PDB entry 6DS2 | X-ray diffraction, 2.10 A resolution | chains B and D of the 4 polymer chains in the assembly

[Chain B (and D)]
Molecule: Protein S100-A9
From: Homo sapiens
Notes: chain D of this document is another copy of the same molecule, construct and numbering; everything in this record applies to it too
UniProtKB: P06702 (S10A9_HUMAN); residues 1-114 here = UniProt positions 1-114
Chain sequence (114 residues; row label = number of the first residue in the row):
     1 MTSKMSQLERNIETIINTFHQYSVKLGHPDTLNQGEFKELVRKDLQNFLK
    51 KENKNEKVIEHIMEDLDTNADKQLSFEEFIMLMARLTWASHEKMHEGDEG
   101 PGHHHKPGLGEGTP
Not modelled in the structure: 1-3, 112-114 (chain D: 1-4, 113-114)
Differences from the reference sequence: conflict S3 (Cys in P06702)
UniProt features mapped onto this chain:
  - binding site (Zn(2+)): H20, D30, H91, H95
  - binding site (Ca(2+)): S23, L26, H28, T31, E36, D67, N69, D71, Q73, E78
  - modified residue: T2 (Blocked amino end (Thr)), H105 (Pros-methylhistidine), T113 (Phosphothreonine)
  - mutagenesis: E36 (E36Q: Loss of resistance to bacterial invasion; when associated with Q-78), M63 (M63A: Loss of antifungal activity), E78 (E78Q: Loss of resistance to bacterial invasion; when associated with Q-36), M81 (M81A: No effect on antifungal activity), M83 (M83A: Loss of antifungal activity)
Metal / ion sites: Ni2+: H91, H95, H103, H105 (shared with 2 residues of chain A)
From the paper describing this entry:
  - Ni2+ coordination: H91, H95, H103, H105
  - conformationally variable residues (loop rearrangement, side-chain flip): H20, L26, H28, D30, D67, N69, D71, Q73, E78

[Chain B / chain D interface]
Contacting residue pairs (14):
  N55(B) - E99(D)  hydrogen bond
  K57(B) - E99(D)
  V58(B) - E99(D)
  H61(B) - D98(D)  salt bridge
  H61(B) - E99(D)
  H61(B) - G100(D)
  H61(B) - G102(D)
  W88(B) - W88(D)
  D98(B) - H61(D)  salt bridge
  E99(B) - N55(D)  hydrogen bond
  E99(B) - K57(D)
  E99(B) - V58(D)
  E99(B) - H61(D)
  G100(B) - H61(D)
Interface residues without a listed pair, chain B (10 interface residues in all): G97, G102
Interface residues without a listed pair, chain D (10 interface residues in all): G97

[In short]
The chain B/chain D interface involves 10 residues from each chain; the contacts include 2 hydrogen bonds and
2 salt bridges. Polar contacts include H61(B)-D98(D) and N55(B)-E99(D). From the paper: Ni2+ coordination by
H91(B), H95(B) and H103(B) among others; conformational variability at H20(B), L26(B) and H28(B) among others.
Both chains are Protein S100-A9 (Homo sapiens). Entry 6DS2 (Crystal structure of Ni(II)-bound human
calprotectin) was determined by X-ray diffraction.
